PDB entry 3DM2 | X-ray diffraction, 3.10 A resolution | chains A and B

Chain A:
Protein: Reverse transcriptase/ribonuclease H
From: Human immunodeficiency virus type 1
Notes: EC 2.7.7.49, 2.7.7.7, 3.1.26.4; fragment: gag-pol polyprotein p66 subunit
Reference sequence: P04585 (POL_HV1H2); residues 1-560 here correspond to UniProt positions 588-1147 (UniProt number = residue number + 587)
Sequence (560 residues; numbered 1 to 560; the number before each row is that of its first residue):
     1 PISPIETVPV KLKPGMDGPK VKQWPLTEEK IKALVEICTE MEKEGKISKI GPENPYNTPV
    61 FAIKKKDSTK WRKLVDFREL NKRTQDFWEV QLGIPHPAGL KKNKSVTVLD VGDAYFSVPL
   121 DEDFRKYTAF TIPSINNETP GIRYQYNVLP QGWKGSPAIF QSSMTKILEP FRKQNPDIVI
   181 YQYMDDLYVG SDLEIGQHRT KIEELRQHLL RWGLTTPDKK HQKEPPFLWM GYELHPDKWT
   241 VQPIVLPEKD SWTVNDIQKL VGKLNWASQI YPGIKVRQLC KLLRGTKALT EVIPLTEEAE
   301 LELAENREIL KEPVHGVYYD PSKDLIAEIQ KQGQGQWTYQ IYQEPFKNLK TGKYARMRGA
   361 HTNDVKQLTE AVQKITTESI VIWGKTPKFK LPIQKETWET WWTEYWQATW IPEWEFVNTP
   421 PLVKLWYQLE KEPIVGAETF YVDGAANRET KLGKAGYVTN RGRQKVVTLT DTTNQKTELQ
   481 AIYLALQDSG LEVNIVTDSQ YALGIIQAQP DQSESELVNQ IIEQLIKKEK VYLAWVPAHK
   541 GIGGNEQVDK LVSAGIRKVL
Unresolved in the structure: 65-69, 136-137, 540-560
Modified / non-standard residues: Cys-280 (3-sulfinoalanine; CSD)
Sequence notes: engineered mutation Asn-103 (Lys690 in P04585)
Small-molecule neighbours: GWE (N-{4-[amino(dihydroxy)-lambda~4~-sulfanyl]-2-methylphenyl}-2-(4-chloro-2-{[3-fluoro-5-(trifluoromethyl)phenyl]carbonyl}phenoxy)acetamide): Pro-95, Leu-100, Lys-101, Lys-102, Asn-103, Lys-104, Ser-105, Val-106, Val-179, Tyr-181, Tyr-183, Tyr-188, Val-189, Gly-190, Pro-225, Phe-227, Trp-229, Leu-234, His-235, Pro-236, Tyr-318
Swiss-Prot annotation at these positions:
  - region: Phe-227 to His-235 (RT 'primer grip')
  - motif: Trp-398 to Trp-414 (Tryptophan repeat motif)
  - binding site (Mg(2+)): Asp-110, Asp-185, Asp-186, Asp-443, Glu-478, Asp-498, Asp-549
  - site: Trp-401 (Essential for RT p66/p51 heterodimerization), Trp-414 (Essential for RT p66/p51 heterodimerization), Phe-440, Tyr-441 (Cleavage), Leu-560 (Cleavage)

Chain B:
Protein: p51 RT
From: Human immunodeficiency virus type 1
Notes: fragment: gag-pol polyprotein p51 subunit
Reference sequence: P04585 (POL_HV1H2); residues 1-440 here correspond to UniProt positions 588-1027 (UniProt number = residue number + 587)
Sequence (440 residues; row label = number of the first residue in the row):
     1 PISPIETVPV KLKPGMDGPK VKQWPLTEEK IKALVEICTE MEKEGKISKI GPENPYNTPV
    61 FAIKKKDSTK WRKLVDFREL NKRTQDFWEV QLGIPHPAGL KKNKSVTVLD VGDAYFSVPL
   121 DEDFRKYTAF TIPSINNETP GIRYQYNVLP QGWKGSPAIF QSSMTKILEP FRKQNPDIVI
   181 YQYMDDLYVG SDLEIGQHRT KIEELRQHLL RWGLTTPDKK HQKEPPFLWM GYELHPDKWT
   241 VQPIVLPEKD SWTVNDIQKL VGKLNWASQI YPGIKVRQLC KLLRGTKALT EVIPLTEEAE
   301 LELAENREIL KEPVHGVYYD PSKDLIAEIQ KQGQGQWTYQ IYQEPFKNLK TGKYARMRGA
   361 HTNDVKQLTE AVQKITTESI VIWGKTPKFK LPIQKETWET WWTEYWQATW IPEWEFVNTP
   421 PLVKLWYQLE KEPIVGAETF
Unresolved in the structure: 1-6, 65-68, 88-94, 213-232, 438-440
Sequence notes: engineered mutation Asn-103 (Lys690 in P04585)
Swiss-Prot annotation at these positions:
  - region: Phe-227 to His-235 (RT 'primer grip')
  - motif: Trp-398 to Trp-414 (Tryptophan repeat motif)
  - binding site (Mg(2+)): Asp-110, Asp-185, Asp-186
  - site: Trp-401 (Essential for RT p66/p51 heterodimerization), Trp-414 (Essential for RT p66/p51 heterodimerization), Phe-440 (Cleavage)

Interface between chain A and chain B:
Pairs across the interface (109; chain A residue first):
  Val-8(A) / Glu-53(B)
  Pro-9(A) / Glu-53(B)
  Gln-85(A) / Glu-53(B)  hydrogen bond (side chain-backbone)
  Asp-86(A) / Lys-20(B)
  Asp-86(A) / Pro-55(B)
  Phe-87(A) / Pro-52(B)
  Phe-87(A) / Glu-53(B)
  Phe-87(A) / Pro-55(B)
  Trp-88(A) / Pro-52(B)  hydrogen bond (backbone-backbone)
  Trp-88(A) / Asn-54(B)
  Trp-88(A) / Pro-55(B)
  Trp-88(A) / Tyr-56(B)
  Trp-88(A) / Asn-57(B)
  Trp-88(A) / Thr-131(B)  hydrogen bond
  Trp-88(A) / Arg-143(B)
  Gln-91(A) / Asn-137(B)  hydrogen bond (side chain-backbone)
  Gln-91(A) / Thr-139(B)
  Gln-91(A) / Pro-140(B)
  Gly-93(A) / Asn-137(B)  hydrogen bond (backbone-side chain)
  Ile-94(A) / Asn-137(B)
  Pro-95(A) / Asn-136(B)
  Pro-95(A) / Asn-137(B)
  His-96(A) / Asn-136(B)  hydrogen bond (backbone-side chain)
  Gly-99(A) / Asn-136(B)  hydrogen bond (backbone-side chain)
  Gly-99(A) / Glu-138(B)
  Leu-100(A) / Asn-136(B)
  Gln-161(A) / Pro-140(B)
  Ser-162(A) / Pro-52(B)
  Glu-169(A) / Lys-49(B)  salt bridge
  Arg-172(A) / Thr-139(B)
  Ile-180(A) / Thr-139(B)
  Tyr-181(A) / Glu-138(B)  hydrogen bond
  Gln-182(A) / Glu-138(B)  hydrogen bond (backbone-backbone)
  Gln-182(A) / Pro-140(B)
  Lys-366(A) / Gln-394(B)
  Glu-370(A) / Gln-394(B)
  Gln-373(A) / Glu-396(B)
  Thr-376(A) / Trp-401(B)
  Thr-377(A) / Thr-400(B)  hydrogen bond
  Ile-380(A) / Pro-25(B)  hydrophobic
  Ile-380(A) / Leu-26(B)
  Val-381(A) / Pro-25(B)  hydrophobic
  Val-381(A) / Ile-135(B)
  Val-381(A) / Asn-136(B)  hydrogen bond (backbone-backbone)
  Val-381(A) / Asn-137(B)
  Ile-382(A) / Ile-135(B)
  Ile-382(A) / Asn-136(B)
  Trp-383(A) / Ile-135(B)
  Gly-384(A) / Thr-27(B)
  Gly-384(A) / Glu-28(B)  hydrogen bond (backbone-backbone)
  Gly-384(A) / Ile-135(B)
  Lys-385(A) / Glu-28(B)
  Glu-399(A) / His-361(B)  salt bridge
  Trp-402(A) / Lys-331(B)  hydrogen bond (backbone-side chain)
  Trp-402(A) / His-361(B)
  Trp-402(A) / Thr-362(B)
  Trp-402(A) / Asp-364(B)
  Thr-403(A) / Gly-333(B)
  Thr-403(A) / Gln-334(B)  hydrogen bond (backbone-backbone)
  Glu-404(A) / Gln-334(B)
  Tyr-405(A) / Lys-331(B)  hydrogen bond (backbone-side chain)
  Trp-406(A) / Lys-331(B)
  Trp-406(A) / Val-417(B)
  Trp-406(A) / Asn-418(B)
  Trp-406(A) / Thr-419(B)
  Gln-407(A) / Lys-331(B)  hydrogen bond (backbone-side chain)
  Gln-407(A) / Asp-364(B)
  Gln-407(A) / Pro-392(B)
  Gln-407(A) / Ile-393(B)
  Gln-407(A) / Gln-394(B)
  Ala-408(A) / Asp-364(B)
  Ala-408(A) / Leu-368(B)  hydrophobic
  Ala-408(A) / Pro-392(B)  hydrogen bond (backbone-backbone)
  Ala-408(A) / Ile-393(B)
  Thr-409(A) / Asp-364(B)  hydrogen bond (backbone-side chain)
  Trp-410(A) / Thr-362(B)  hydrogen bond (side chain-backbone)
  Trp-410(A) / Asn-363(B)
  Trp-410(A) / Trp-401(B)
  Trp-410(A) / Tyr-405(B)
  Pro-412(A) / Trp-401(B)  hydrophobic
  Glu-432(A) / Lys-259(B)  salt bridge
  Pro-433(A) / Asn-255(B)
  Pro-433(A) / Thr-290(B)
  Ile-434(A) / Thr-290(B)
  Val-435(A) / Thr-290(B)
  Thr-439(A) / Lys-287(B)
  Thr-439(A) / Ala-288(B)
  Thr-439(A) / Leu-289(B)  hydrogen bond (side chain-backbone)
  Tyr-441(A) / Val-254(B)
  Tyr-441(A) / Gln-258(B)
  Tyr-441(A) / Lys-287(B)  hydrogen bond (side chain-backbone)
  Val-458(A) / Thr-286(B)
  Thr-459(A) / Thr-286(B)
  Asn-460(A) / Thr-286(B)
  Asn-460(A) / Lys-287(B)
  Asn-460(A) / Ala-288(B)
  Asn-494(A) / Leu-289(B)
  Val-496(A) / Gln-258(B)
  Val-496(A) / Leu-289(B)  hydrophobic
  Leu-503(A) / Pro-421(B)  hydrophobic
  Gln-507(A) / Thr-419(B)  hydrogen bond (side chain-backbone)
  Gln-507(A) / Pro-421(B)
  Tyr-532(A) / Asn-255(B)  hydrogen bond
  Tyr-532(A) / Lys-259(B)
  Tyr-532(A) / Leu-289(B)  hydrophobic
  Ala-534(A) / Asn-255(B)
  Val-536(A) / Gln-258(B)
  Pro-537(A) / Gly-262(B)
  Pro-537(A) / Asn-265(B)
Also at the interface, not in a pair above, chain A (65 interface residues in all): Lys-101, Ala-158, Ile-159, Thr-165, Gly-504, Trp-535
Also at the interface, not in a pair above, chain B (58 interface residues in all): Val-21, Val-261, Gly-285, Trp-337, Val-365, Thr-397, Pro-420, Leu-422

In short:
65 residues of chain A and 58 residues of chain B are in contact; the contacts include 23 hydrogen bonds and 3
salt bridges. Polar pairs include Glu-169(A)/Lys-49(B), Glu-399(A)/His-361(B) and Glu-432(A)/Lys-259(B). Chain
A binds compound GWE.
Here chain A is Reverse transcriptase/ribonuclease H and chain B is p51 RT, both from Human immunodeficiency
virus type 1. Entry 3DM2 (Crystal structure of HIV-1 K103N mutant reverse transcriptase in complex with
GW564511) was determined by X-ray diffraction (same publication as 3DLE, 3DLG, 3DMJ, 3DOK and 3DOL).
